PDB entry 4HHZ | X-ray diffraction, 2.72 A resolution | chain C

Chain C:
Molecule: Poly [ADP-ribose] polymerase 1
Source organism: Homo sapiens
Notes: EC 2.4.2.30
UniProt: P09874 (PARP1_HUMAN); residues -1 to 350 here correspond to UniProt positions 660-1011 (UniProt number = residue number + 661)
Sequence (355 residues; row label = number of the first residue in the row; numbers below 1 keep their minus sign (Gly-4 is residue -4)):
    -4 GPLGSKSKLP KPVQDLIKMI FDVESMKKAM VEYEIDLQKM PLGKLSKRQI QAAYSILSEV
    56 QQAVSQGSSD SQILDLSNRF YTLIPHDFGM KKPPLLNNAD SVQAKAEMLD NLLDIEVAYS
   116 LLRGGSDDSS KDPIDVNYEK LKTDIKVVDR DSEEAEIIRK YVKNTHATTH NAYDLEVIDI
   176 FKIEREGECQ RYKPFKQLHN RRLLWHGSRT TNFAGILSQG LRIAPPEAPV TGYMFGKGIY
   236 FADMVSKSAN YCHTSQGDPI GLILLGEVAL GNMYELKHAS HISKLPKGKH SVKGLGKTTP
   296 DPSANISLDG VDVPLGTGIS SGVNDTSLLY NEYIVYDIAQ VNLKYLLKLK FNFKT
Disordered / not traced: -4 to 0
Construct notes: expression tag (-4 to -2); conflict Ser0 (Thr661 in P09874), Ala101 (Val762 in P09874)
Residues lining bound ligands: 15S (N-{(2S)-1-[4-(4-fluorophenyl)-3,6-dihydropyridin-1(2H)-yl]-1-oxopropan-2-yl}-2-[(9aR)-7-oxo-2,3,7,8,9,9a-hexahydro-1H-benzo[de][1,7]naphthyridin-1-yl]acetamide): Tyr49, Asp105, Leu108, Trp200, His201, Gly202, Arg217, Ile218, Ala219, Pro220, Tyr228, Gly233, Tyr235, Phe236, Ala237, Lys242, Ser243, Tyr246, Glu327
UniProt features mapped onto this chain:
  - active site: Glu327 (For poly [ADP-ribose] polymerase activity)
  - binding site (NAD(+)): His201 to Ser203, Gly210, Arg217, Ser243
  - modified residue (Phosphoserine): Ser121, Ser125
  - cross-link: Lys87 (Glycyl lysine isopeptide (Lys-Gly) (interchain with G-Cter in SUMO1))

Summary:
Ligands of chain C: compound 15S. From UniProt: active-site residue Glu327 and 6 NAD+-binding residues.
Chain C is Poly [ADP-ribose] polymerase 1 (Homo sapiens); the structure, Crystal structure of PARP catalytic
domain in complex with novel inhibitors, was determined by X-ray diffraction, deposited together with 4HHY.
